PDB entry 8TY1 | electron microscopy, 3.46 A resolution | chains A and C of the 3 polymer chains in the assembly

[Chain A]
Name: Coagulation factor VIII
Source organism: Sus scrofa
UniProtKB: chimeric construct of P12263, P00451: residues -18 to 372 from P12263 (FA8_PIG) positions 1-391 (UniProt number = residue number + 19); residues 373-1636 from P00451 positions 392-771 (offset varies); residues 1637-2019 from P12263 (FA8_PIG) positions 1438-1820 (UniProt number = residue number - 199); residues 2020-2332 from P00451 positions 2039-2351 (UniProt number = residue number + 19)
Amino-acid sequence (1467 residues; each row starts with the number of its first residue; note: 884 numbers in that range are skipped by the numbering (no residue carries them; nothing is unmodelled there); numbers below 1 keep their minus sign (Met-18 is residue -18)):
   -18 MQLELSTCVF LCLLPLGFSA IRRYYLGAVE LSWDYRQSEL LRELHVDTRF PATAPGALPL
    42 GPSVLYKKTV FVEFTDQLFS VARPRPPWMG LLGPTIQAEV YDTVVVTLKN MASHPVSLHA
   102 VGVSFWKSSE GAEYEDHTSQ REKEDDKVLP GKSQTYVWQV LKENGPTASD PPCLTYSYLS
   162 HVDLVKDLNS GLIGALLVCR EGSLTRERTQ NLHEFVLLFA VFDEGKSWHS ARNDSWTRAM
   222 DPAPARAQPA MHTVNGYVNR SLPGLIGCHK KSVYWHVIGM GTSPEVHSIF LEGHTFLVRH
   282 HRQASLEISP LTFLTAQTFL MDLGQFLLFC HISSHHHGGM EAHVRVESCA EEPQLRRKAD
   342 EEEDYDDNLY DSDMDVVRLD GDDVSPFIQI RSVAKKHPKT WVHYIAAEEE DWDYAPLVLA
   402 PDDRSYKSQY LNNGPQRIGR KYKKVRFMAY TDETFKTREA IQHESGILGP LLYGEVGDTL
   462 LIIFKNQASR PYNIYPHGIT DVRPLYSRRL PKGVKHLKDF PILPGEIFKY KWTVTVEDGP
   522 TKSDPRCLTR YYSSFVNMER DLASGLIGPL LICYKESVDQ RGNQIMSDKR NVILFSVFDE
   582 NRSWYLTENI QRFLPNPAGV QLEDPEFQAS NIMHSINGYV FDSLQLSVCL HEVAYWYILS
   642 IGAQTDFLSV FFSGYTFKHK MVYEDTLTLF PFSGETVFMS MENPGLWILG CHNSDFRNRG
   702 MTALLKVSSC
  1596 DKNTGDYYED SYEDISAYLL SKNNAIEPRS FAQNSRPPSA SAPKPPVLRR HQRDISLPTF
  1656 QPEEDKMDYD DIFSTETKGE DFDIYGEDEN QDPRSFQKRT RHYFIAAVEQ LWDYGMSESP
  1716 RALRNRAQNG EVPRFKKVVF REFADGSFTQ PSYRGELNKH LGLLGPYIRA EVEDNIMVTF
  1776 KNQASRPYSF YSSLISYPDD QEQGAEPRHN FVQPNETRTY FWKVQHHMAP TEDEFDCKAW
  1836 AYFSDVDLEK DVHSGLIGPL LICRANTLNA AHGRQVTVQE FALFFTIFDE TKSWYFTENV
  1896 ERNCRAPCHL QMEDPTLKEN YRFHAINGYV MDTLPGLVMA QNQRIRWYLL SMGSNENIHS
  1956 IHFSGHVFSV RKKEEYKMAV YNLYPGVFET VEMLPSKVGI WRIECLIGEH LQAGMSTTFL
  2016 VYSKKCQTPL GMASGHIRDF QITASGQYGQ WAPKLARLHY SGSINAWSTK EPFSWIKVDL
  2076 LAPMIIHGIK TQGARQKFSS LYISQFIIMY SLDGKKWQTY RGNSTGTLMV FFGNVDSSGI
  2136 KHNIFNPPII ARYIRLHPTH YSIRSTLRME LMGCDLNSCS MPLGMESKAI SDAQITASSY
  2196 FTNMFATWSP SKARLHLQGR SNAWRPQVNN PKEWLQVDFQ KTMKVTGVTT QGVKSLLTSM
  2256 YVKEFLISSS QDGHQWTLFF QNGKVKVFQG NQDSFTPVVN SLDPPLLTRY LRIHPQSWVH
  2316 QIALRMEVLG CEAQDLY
Unresolved in the structure: -18 to 0, 27-46, 213-227, 333-376, 558-567, 1596-1692, 1715-1726, 1900-1910, 2330-2332
Disulfides: Cys154-Cys180, Cys249-Cys330, Cys528-Cys554, Cys630-Cys711, Cys1832-Cys1858, Cys2021-Cys2169, Cys2174-Cys2326
Glycans and other covalent adducts: N-acetylglucosamine (NAG) linked to Asn240, Asn1810
Construct notes: conflict Ala1627 (Ser762 in P00451), Pro1632 (His767 in P00451), Ala1635 (Thr770 in P00451), Ser1636 (Arg771 in P00451)
Swiss-Prot annotation at these positions:
  - site: Arg372 (Cleavage), Arg1624, Ser1625 (Cleavage), Arg1648, Asp1649 (Cleavage (activation)), Arg1689, Ser1690 (Cleavage)
  - glycosylation (N-linked (GlcNAc...) asparagine): Asn214, Asn240, Asn582, Asn1810, Asn2118
  - modified residue (Sulfotyrosine): Tyr1602, Tyr1603, Tyr1607

[Chain C]
Name: NB2E9 heavy chain
Source organism: Homo sapiens
Amino-acid sequence (235 residues; each row starts with the number of its first residue):
     1 QVQLVQSGAE VKKPGASVKV SCKTSGYNFT GYSASGHIFT AYSVHWVRQA PGQGLEWMGR
    61 INPNSGATDY AHKFQGRVTM SRDTSISTAY MELSRLTSDD TAMYYCARAD NYFDIVTGYT
   121 SHYFDYWGRG TLVTVSSAST KGPSVFPLAP CSRSTSESTA ALGCLVKDYF PEPVTVSWNS
   181 GALTSGVHTF PAVLQSSGLY SLSSVVTVPS SSLGTKTYTC NVDHKPSNTK VDKRV
Disulfides: Cys22-Cys106, Cys164-Cys220
Glycans and other covalent adducts: N-acetylglucosamine (NAG) linked to Asn28

[Chain A / chain C interface]
Contacting residue pairs (8):
  Phe2068(A) - His37(C)
  Phe2068(A) - Phe113(C)  hydrophobic
  Phe2068(A) - Thr120(C)
  Phe2068(A) - His122(C)
  Met2104(A) - Thr117(C)
  Arg2150(A) - Val116(C)
  Arg2150(A) - Thr117(C)
  Thr2154(A) - His37(C)
Other interface residues (no listed pair), chain A (10 interface residues in all): Trp2070, Ile2102, Trp2112, Leu2123, Pro2153, His2155
Other interface residues (no listed pair), chain C (9 interface residues in all): Ser33, Ser35, Ile115

[Summary]
10 residues of chain A and 9 residues of chain C are in contact. N-acetylglucosamine is covalently linked to
Asn240(A) and Asn1810(A). Covalently linked N-acetylglucosamine: at Asn28(C).
Chain A is Coagulation factor VIII (Sus scrofa) and chain C is NB2E9 heavy chain (Homo sapiens); the
structure, Cryo-EM structure of coagulation factor VIII bound to NB2E9, was determined by electron microscopy.
